9BP9 - chains A and C; structure by electron microscopy, 3.21 A resolution.

# Chain A (and C)
Molecule: DNA polymerase theta
From: Homo sapiens
Notes: EC 2.7.7.7; chain C of this document is another copy of the same molecule, construct and numbering; everything in this record applies to it too
UniProtKB: O75417 (DPOLQ_HUMAN); residues 1-894 here = UniProt positions 1-894
Amino-acid sequence (894 residues; row label = number of the first residue in the row):
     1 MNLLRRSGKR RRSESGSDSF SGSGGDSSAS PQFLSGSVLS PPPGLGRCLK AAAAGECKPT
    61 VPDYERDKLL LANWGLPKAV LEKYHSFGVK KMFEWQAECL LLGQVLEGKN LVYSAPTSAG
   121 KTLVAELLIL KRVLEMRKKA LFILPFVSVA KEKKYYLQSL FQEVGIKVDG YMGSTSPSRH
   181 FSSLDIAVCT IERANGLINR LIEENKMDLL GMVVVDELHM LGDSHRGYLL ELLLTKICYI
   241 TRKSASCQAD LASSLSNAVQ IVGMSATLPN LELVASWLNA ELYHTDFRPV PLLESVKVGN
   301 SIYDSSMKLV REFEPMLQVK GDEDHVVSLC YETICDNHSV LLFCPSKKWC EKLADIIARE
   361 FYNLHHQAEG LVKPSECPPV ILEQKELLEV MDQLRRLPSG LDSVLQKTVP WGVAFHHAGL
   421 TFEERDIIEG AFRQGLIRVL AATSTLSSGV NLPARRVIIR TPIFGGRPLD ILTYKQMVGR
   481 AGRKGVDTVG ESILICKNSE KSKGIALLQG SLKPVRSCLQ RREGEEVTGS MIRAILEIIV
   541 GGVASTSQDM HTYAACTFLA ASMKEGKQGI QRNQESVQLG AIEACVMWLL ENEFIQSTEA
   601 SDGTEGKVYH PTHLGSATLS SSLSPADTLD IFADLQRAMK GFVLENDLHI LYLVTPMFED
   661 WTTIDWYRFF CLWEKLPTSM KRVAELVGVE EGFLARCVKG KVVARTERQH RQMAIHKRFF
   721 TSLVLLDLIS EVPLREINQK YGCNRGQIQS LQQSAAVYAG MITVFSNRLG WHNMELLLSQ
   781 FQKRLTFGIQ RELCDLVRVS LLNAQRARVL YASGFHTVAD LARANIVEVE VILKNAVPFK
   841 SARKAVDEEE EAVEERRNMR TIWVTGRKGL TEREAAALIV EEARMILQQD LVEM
Not modelled in the structure: 1-67, 247-255, 320-322, 369-382, 520-526, 564-579, 600-606, 702-708, 839-858, 892-894
Swiss-Prot annotation at these positions:
  - motif: Asp-216 to His-219 (DEAH box)
  - binding site (ATP): Gln-96, Ala-115 to Thr-122
Residues lining bound ligands: WCN ((4P)-N-{5-[(4-chlorophenyl)methoxy]-1,3,4-thiadiazol-2-yl}-4-(2-methoxyphenyl)pyridine-3-carboxamide): Tyr-171, Gly-173, Ser-174, His-180, Phe-181, Glu-192, Arg-193, Gly-196, Leu-197, Arg-200, Leu-201, Glu-204, Lys-206, Ser-620, Ser-621, Ser-622, Val-757, Gly-760, Met-761, Val-764, Gln-782
From the paper describing this entry:
  - binding site for WCN: Tyr-171, Gly-173, Ser-174, His-180, Phe-181, Arg-193, Gly-196, Arg-200, Leu-201, Glu-204, Lys-206, Ser-620, Ser-621, Ser-622, Val-757, Gly-760, Met-761, Val-764
  - conformationally variable residues (helix shift): Arg-193, Arg-200

# How chain A and chain C interact
Residue-residue contacts (43):
  Met-639(A) / Phe-642(C)
  Met-639(A) / Val-643(C)
  Met-639(A) / Leu-644(C)  hydrogen bond (backbone-backbone)
  Met-639(A) / Glu-645(C)
  Lys-640(A) / Phe-642(C)
  Lys-640(A) / Val-643(C)
  Lys-640(A) / Glu-645(C)  salt bridge
  Lys-640(A) / Arg-682(C)
  Gly-641(A) / Phe-642(C)
  Phe-642(A) / Met-639(C)
  Phe-642(A) / Lys-640(C)
  Phe-642(A) / Gly-641(C)
  Phe-642(A) / Phe-642(C)  hydrogen bond (backbone-backbone)
  Phe-642(A) / Leu-644(C)  hydrophobic
  Val-643(A) / Met-639(C)
  Val-643(A) / Lys-640(C)
  Leu-644(A) / Met-639(C)  hydrogen bond (backbone-backbone)
  Leu-644(A) / Phe-642(C)  hydrophobic
  Leu-644(A) / Asn-773(C)  hydrogen bond (backbone-side chain)
  Leu-644(A) / Met-774(C)  hydrophobic
  Leu-644(A) / Leu-777(C)  hydrophobic
  Glu-645(A) / Met-639(C)
  Glu-645(A) / Lys-640(C)  salt bridge
  Asn-646(A) / Asn-773(C)  hydrogen bond (backbone-side chain)
  Asp-647(A) / Asn-773(C)  hydrogen bond
  Ile-650(A) / Asn-773(C)
  Arg-682(A) / Lys-640(C)
  His-772(A) / Arg-791(C)
  Asn-773(A) / Leu-644(C)  hydrogen bond (side chain-backbone)
  Asn-773(A) / Asn-646(C)  hydrogen bond (side chain-backbone)
  Asn-773(A) / Asp-647(C)  hydrogen bond
  Asn-773(A) / Ile-650(C)
  Asn-773(A) / Leu-777(C)
  Asn-773(A) / Arg-791(C)  hydrogen bond
  Met-774(A) / Leu-644(C)  hydrophobic
  Leu-776(A) / Leu-776(C)
  Leu-776(A) / Leu-777(C)  hydrophobic
  Leu-777(A) / Leu-644(C)  hydrophobic
  Leu-777(A) / Asn-773(C)
  Leu-777(A) / Leu-776(C)  hydrophobic
  Arg-791(A) / His-772(C)
  Arg-791(A) / Asn-773(C)  hydrogen bond
  Leu-891(A) / Leu-891(C)  hydrophobic
Interface residues without a listed pair, chain A (19 interface residues in all): Leu-686
Interface residues without a listed pair, chain C (19 interface residues in all): Leu-686

# Summary
The chain A/chain C interface involves 19 residues from each chain; the contacts include 11 hydrogen bonds and
2 salt bridges. Polar pairs include Lys-640(A)/Glu-645(C), Leu-644(A)/Asn-773(C) and Asn-646(A)/Asn-773(C).
Ligands of chain A: compound WCN. From the paper: a binding site for WCN at Tyr-171(A), Gly-173(A) and
Ser-174(A) among others; conformational variability at Arg-193(A) and Arg-200(A).
Chain A and chain C are both DNA polymerase theta (Homo sapiens); the structure, Human DNA polymerase theta
helicase domain in complex with inhibitor AB25583, dimer form, was determined by electron microscopy (same
publication as 9BPA).
